6D59 - chains B and C of the 3 polymer chains in the assembly; structure by X-ray diffraction, 1.70 A resolution.

== Chain B ==
Molecule: Son of sevenless homolog 1
Source organism: Homo sapiens
Reference sequence: Q07889 (SOS1_HUMAN); residue numbers follow UniProt; this construct covers 566-1046
Chain sequence (482 residues; each row starts with the number of its first residue):
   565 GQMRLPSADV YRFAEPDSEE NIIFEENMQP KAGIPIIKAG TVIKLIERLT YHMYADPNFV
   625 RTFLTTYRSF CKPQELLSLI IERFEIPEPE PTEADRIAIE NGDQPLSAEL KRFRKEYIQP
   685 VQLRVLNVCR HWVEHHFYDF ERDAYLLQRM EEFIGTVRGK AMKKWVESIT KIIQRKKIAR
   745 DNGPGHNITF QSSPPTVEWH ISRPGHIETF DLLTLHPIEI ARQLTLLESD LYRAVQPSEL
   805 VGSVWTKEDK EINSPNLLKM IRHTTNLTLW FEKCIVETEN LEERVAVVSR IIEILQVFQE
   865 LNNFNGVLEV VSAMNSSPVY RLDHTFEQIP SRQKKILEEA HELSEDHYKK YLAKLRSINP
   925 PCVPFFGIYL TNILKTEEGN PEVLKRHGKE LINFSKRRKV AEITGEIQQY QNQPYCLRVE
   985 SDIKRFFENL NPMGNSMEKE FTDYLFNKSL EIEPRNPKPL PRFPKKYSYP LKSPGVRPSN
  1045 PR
Not modelled in the structure: 591-596, 744-750
Construct notes: expression tag (565)
Residues lining bound ligands: FVJ (6-chloro-4-(3,5-dimethyl-1H-pyrazol-4-yl)-1-[(4-fluoro-3,5-dimethylphenyl)methyl]-2-(piperazin-1-yl)-1H-benzimidazole): Val852, Ile856, Val875, Met878, Asn879, Val883, Tyr884, Leu886, Asp887, Thr889, Phe890, Ile893, Lys898, Leu901, Glu902, His905
From the paper describing this entry:
  - conformationally variable residues (side-chain flip): Glu902

== Chain C ==
Molecule: GTPase HRas
Source organism: Homo sapiens
Reference sequence: P01112 (RASH_HUMAN); numbering as in UniProt (aligned over 1-166)
Chain sequence (167 residues; row label = number of the first residue in the row; numbering starts at 0):
     0 GMTEYKLVVV GAGGVGKSAL TIQLIQNHFV DEYDPTIEDS YRKQVVIDGE TCLLDILDTA
    60 GQEEYSAMRD QYMRTGEGFL CVFAINNTKS FEDIHQYREQ IKRVKDSDDV PMVLVGNKCD
   120 LAARTVESRQ AQDLARSYGI PYIETSAKTR QGVEDAFYTL VREIRQH
Construct notes: expression tag (0)
Swiss-Prot annotation at these positions:
  - region: His166 (Hypervariable region)
  - motif: Tyr32 to Tyr40 (Effector region)
  - binding site (GTP): Gly13 to Ala18, Val29 to Thr35, Ala59, Gly60, Asn116 to Asp119, Ser145 to Lys147
  - modified residue: Met1 (N-acetylmethionine), Thr2 (N-acetylthreonine), Cys118 (S-nitrosocysteine)
  - glycosylation: Thr35 (Microbial infection: O-linked (Glc) threonine)
  - natural variant: Gly12 (G12A: In CSTLO; G12C: In CSTLO; G12D: In CSTLO; G12E: In CSTLO; G12S: In CSTLO and CMEMS; G12V: In CSTLO, bladder carcinoma and CMEMS), Gly13 (G13C: In CSTLO; G13D: In CSTLO; G13R: In SFM), Gln22 (Q22K: In CMEMS), Glu37 (E37EE: In CSTLO), Thr58 (T58I: In CSTLO), Gln61 (Q61K: In NMTC2; Q61L: In melanoma), Glu63 (E63K: In CMEMS), Ser89 (S89C: Found in a patient with severe fetal hydrops and pleural effusion; uncertain significance), Lys117 (K117R: In CSTLO), Ala146 (A146T: In CSTLO; A146V: In CSTLO)
  - mutagenesis: Ser17 (S17N: Dominant negative. Prevents PLCE1 EGF-induced recruitment to plasma membrane. No effect on subcellular location of isoform 2), Asn26 (N26G: Loss of interaction with PLCE1; when associated with V-12), Val29 (V29A: No effect on interaction with PLCE1; when associated with V-12), Tyr32 (Y32F: Loss of interaction and recruitment to plasma membrane of PLCE1; when associated with V-12), Pro34 (P34G: No effect on interaction with PLCE1; when associated with V-12), Thr35 (T35S: Loss of interaction with PLCE1; when associated with V-12), Glu37 (E37G: No effect on interaction with PLCE1; when associated with V-12), Asp38 (D38N: No effect on interaction with PLCE1; when associated with V-12), Ser39 (S39C: No effect on interaction with PLCE1; when associated with V-12), Ala59 (A59T: Loss of GTPase activity and creation of an autophosphorylation site), Gln61 (Q61I: Moderately increased transformation of cultured cell lines; Q61R: Promotes interaction with SHOC2 and PP1C; Q61V: Strongly increased transformation of cultured cell lines), Ala83 (A83T: GTP-binding activity reduced by factor of 30), 4 further mutagenesis entries in UniProt
Metal / ion sites: Na+: Thr87, Thr124

== How chain B and chain C interact ==
Pairs across the interface (72; chain B residue first):
  Trp809(B) - Gly60(C)  hydrogen bond (side chain-backbone)
  Thr810(B) - Gly13(C)
  Met824(B) - Tyr64(C)
  Ile825(B) - Glu63(C)
  Ile825(B) - Tyr64(C)
  Arg826(B) - Glu63(C)  salt bridge
  Thr828(B) - Tyr64(C)
  Thr829(B) - Glu63(C)
  Thr829(B) - Ser65(C)
  Thr829(B) - Ala66(C)
  Thr832(B) - Ala66(C)
  Val875(B) - Gln70(C)
  Ser876(B) - Met67(C)
  Asn879(B) - Asp69(C)
  Asn879(B) - Gln70(C)
  Asn879(B) - Arg73(C)  hydrogen bond (backbone-side chain)
  Ser880(B) - Asp69(C)
  Ser880(B) - Arg73(C)
  Ser881(B) - Asp69(C)  hydrogen bond (backbone-side chain)
  Ser881(B) - Arg73(C)
  Ser881(B) - Arg102(C)
  Ser881(B) - Val103(C)
  Tyr884(B) - Arg73(C)
  Ser908(B) - Gln70(C)  hydrogen bond
  His911(B) - Tyr40(C)
  His911(B) - Asp54(C)  salt bridge
  His911(B) - Ile55(C)
  Tyr912(B) - Met67(C)
  Tyr912(B) - Tyr71(C)  hydrogen bond
  Lys913(B) - Glu37(C)  salt bridge
  Phe929(B) - Gln61(C)
  Phe929(B) - Tyr64(C)  hydrophobic
  Phe929(B) - Met67(C)  hydrophobic
  Phe929(B) - Tyr71(C)
  Phe930(B) - Tyr64(C)
  Gly931(B) - Gln61(C)  hydrogen bond (backbone-side chain)
  Gly931(B) - Tyr64(C)  hydrogen bond (backbone-side chain)
  Leu934(B) - Gly60(C)
  Thr935(B) - Asp57(C)
  Thr935(B) - Thr58(C)  hydrogen bond (side chain-backbone)
  Thr935(B) - Ala59(C)  hydrogen bond (side chain-backbone)
  Thr935(B) - Gln61(C)  hydrogen bond
  Asn936(B) - Pro34(C)
  Asn936(B) - Thr35(C)
  Leu938(B) - Ser17(C)
  Leu938(B) - Ala59(C)
  Leu938(B) - Gly60(C)
  Lys939(B) - Ile21(C)
  Lys939(B) - Tyr32(C)
  Lys939(B) - Pro34(C)
  Lys939(B) - Asp57(C)  hydrogen bond (side chain-backbone)
  Thr940(B) - Pro34(C)
  Glu942(B) - Ser17(C)
  Glu942(B) - Ala18(C)
  Glu942(B) - Ile21(C)
  Gly943(B) - Ile21(C)
  Gly943(B) - Gln25(C)  hydrogen bond (backbone-side chain)
  Gly943(B) - Asp30(C)
  Gly943(B) - Glu31(C)
  Gly943(B) - Tyr32(C)
  Asn944(B) - Glu31(C)
  Asn944(B) - Tyr32(C)  hydrogen bond (side chain-backbone)
  Pro945(B) - Asp30(C)
  Lys963(B) - Glu31(C)  salt bridge
  Lys963(B) - Tyr32(C)  hydrogen bond (side chain-backbone)
  Glu1002(B) - Ser65(C)
  Glu1002(B) - Arg68(C)  salt bridge
  Lys1003(B) - Gln95(C)  hydrogen bond
  Thr1006(B) - Arg102(C)
  Asp1007(B) - Arg102(C)  salt bridge
  Phe1010(B) - Arg102(C)
  Arg1019(B) - Asp105(C)  salt bridge
Other interface residues (no listed pair), chain B (44 interface residues in all): Leu822, Leu833, Pro882, His905, Asp910, Ile932
Other interface residues (no listed pair), chain C (36 interface residues in all): Gly12, Asp33, Leu56

== In short ==
Chain B and chain C form an interface of 44 and 36 residues respectively; the contacts include 15 hydrogen
bonds and 7 salt bridges. Polar contacts include Arg826(B)-Glu63(C), His911(B)-Asp54(C) and
Lys913(B)-Glu37(C). Bound to chain B: compound FVJ. From UniProt: 22 GTP-binding residues and 17 mutagenesis
sites on chain C. The paper reports conformational variability at Glu902(B).
Here chain B is Son of sevenless homolog 1 and chain C is GTPase HRas, both from Homo sapiens. Entry 6D59
(Ras:SOS:Ras in complex with a small molecule activator) was determined by X-ray diffraction together with
6D55, 6D56, 6D5E, 6D5G, 6D5H, 6D5J and 4 further entries from the same study.
